Entry 1GUJ (X-ray diffraction, 1.62 A resolution); this record covers chains A and B.

[Chain A]
Protein: Insulin
Organism: Homo sapiens
Reference sequence: P01308 (INS_HUMAN); residues 1-21 here correspond to UniProt positions 90-110 (UniProt number = residue number + 89)
Chain sequence (21 residues; row label = number of the first residue in the row):
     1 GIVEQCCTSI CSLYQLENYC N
Disulfides: Cys6-Cys11

[Chain B]
Protein: Insulin
Organism: Homo sapiens
Reference sequence: P01308 (INS_HUMAN); residues 1-30 here correspond to UniProt positions 25-54 (UniProt number = residue number + 24)
Chain sequence (30 residues; each row starts with the number of its first residue):
     1 FVNQHLCGSH LVEALYLVCG ERGFFYTPKT

[How chain A and chain B interact]
Cross-chain cystine bridges: Cys7(A)-Cys7(B), Cys20(A)-Cys19(B)
Residue-residue contacts - 20 pairs, chain A then chain B:
  Ile2(A) - Leu11(B)  hydrophobic
  Ile2(A) - Leu15(B)  hydrophobic
  Val3(A) - Lys29(B)
  Cys6(A) - His5(B)
  Cys6(A) - Leu6(B)  hydrogen bond (backbone-backbone)
  Cys7(A) - His5(B)  hydrogen bond (backbone-side chain)
  Cys7(A) - Leu6(B)
  Cys7(A) - Cys7(B)  disulfide
  Thr8(A) - His5(B)
  Ser9(A) - His5(B)  hydrogen bond (backbone-side chain)
  Ile10(A) - Gln4(B)
  Ile10(A) - His5(B)
  Leu13(A) - Val18(B)  hydrophobic
  Leu16(A) - Val18(B)  hydrophobic
  Cys20(A) - Cys19(B)  disulfide
  Cys20(A) - Gly23(B)
  Asn21(A) - Arg22(B)
  Asn21(A) - Gly23(B)  hydrogen bond (backbone-backbone)
  Asn21(A) - Phe24(B)
  Asn21(A) - Phe25(B)
Interface residues without a listed pair, chain A (14 interface residues in all): Cys11, Glu17, Tyr19
Interface residues without a listed pair, chain B (14 interface residues in all): Ala14

[Summary]
Chain A and chain B each contribute 14 residues to their interface, with 2 disulfide bonds and 4 hydrogen
bonds. Among the polar pairs are Cys7(A)-His5(B), Ser9(A)-His5(B) and Cys6(A)-Leu6(B).
Here chain A is Insulin and chain B is Insulin, both from Homo sapiens. Entry 1GUJ (Insulin at pH 2:
structural analysis of the conditions promoting insulin fibre formation) was determined by X-ray diffraction.
